PDB entry 9II7 | electron microscopy, 3.50 A resolution | chains N and f of the 24 polymer chains in the assembly

[Chain N]
Molecule: 198-nt DNA strand
From: synthetic construct
Sequence (198 nucleotides; row label = number of the first residue in the row; numbers below 1 keep their minus sign (DG-126 is residue -126)):
  -126 GCTTACGTCA GTCTGGCCAT CTTTGTGTTT GGTGTGTTTG GGTGGTGGCC GTTTTCGTTG
   -66 TTTTTTTCTG TCTCGTGCCT GGTGTCTTGG GTGTAATCCC CTTGGCGGTT AAAACGCGGG
    -6 GGACAGCGCG TACGTGCGTT TAAGCGGTGC TAGAGCTGTC TACGACCAAT TGAGCGGCCT
    54 CGGCACCGGG ATTCTGAT
Disordered / not traced: -126 to -56, -37 to -33, 59-71

[Chain f]
Protein: Histone H4
From: Homo sapiens
UniProt: P62805 (H4_HUMAN); residues 0-102 here correspond to UniProt positions 1-103 (UniProt number = residue number + 1)
Amino-acid sequence (103 residues; numbered 0 to 102; the number before each row is that of its first residue; numbering starts at 0):
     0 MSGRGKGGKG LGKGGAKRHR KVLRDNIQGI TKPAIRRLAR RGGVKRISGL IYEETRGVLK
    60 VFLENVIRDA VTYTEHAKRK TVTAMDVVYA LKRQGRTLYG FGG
Disordered / not traced: 0-24, 101-102
Swiss-Prot annotation at these positions:
  - DNA-binding region: Lys16 to Lys20
  - modified residue: Ser1 (N-acetylserine), Arg3 (Asymmetric dimethylarginine), Lys5 (N6-(2-hydroxyisobutyryl)lysine), Lys8 (N6-(2-hydroxyisobutyryl)lysine), Lys12 (N6-(2-hydroxyisobutyryl)lysine), Lys16 (N6-(2-hydroxyisobutyryl)lysine), Lys20 (N6,N6,N6-trimethyllysine), Lys31 (N6-(2-hydroxyisobutyryl)lysine), Lys44 (N6-(2-hydroxyisobutyryl)lysine), Ser47 (Phosphoserine), Tyr51 (Phosphotyrosine), Lys59 (N6-(2-hydroxyisobutyryl)lysine), Lys77 (N6-(2-hydroxyisobutyryl)lysine), Lys79 (N6-(2-hydroxyisobutyryl)lysine), Thr80 (Phosphothreonine), Tyr88 (Phosphotyrosine), Lys91 (N6-(2-hydroxyisobutyryl)lysine)
  - cross-link (Glycyl lysine isopeptide (Lys-Gly)): Lys12 (interchain with G-Cter in SUMO2), Lys20 (interchain with G-Cter in SUMO2), Lys31 (interchain with G-Cter in SUMO2), Lys59 (interchain with G-Cter in SUMO2), Lys79 (interchain with G-Cter in SUMO2), Lys91 (interchain with G-Cter in SUMO2)

[Interface between chain N and chain f]
Pairs across the interface - 6 pairs, chain N then chain f:
  DA-14(N) - Pro32(f)  phosphate contact
  DA-14(N) - Arg36(f)  salt bridge to the phosphate
  DA-13(N) - Thr30(f)  phosphate contact
  DA-13(N) - Lys31(f)  phosphate contact
  DA-13(N) - Pro32(f)  phosphate contact
  DG-5(N) - Arg45(f)  hydrogen bond to the sugar
Interface residues without a listed pair, chain N (4 interface residues in all): DA-4

[Summary]
Chain N and chain f form an interface of 4 and 5 residues respectively; the contacts include 1 hydrogen bond
and 1 salt bridge. Among the polar pairs are DG-5(N)-Arg45(f) and DA-14(N)-Arg36(f). UniProt lists a
DNA-binding region on chain f.
Chain N is a 198-nt DNA strand (synthetic construct) and chain f is Histone H4 (Homo sapiens); the structure,
RNA polymerase II elongation complex stalled at SHL(-1) of the nucleosome containing histone variant H2A.B,
was determined by electron microscopy.
